4MP2 - chain A; structure by X-ray diffraction, 1.75 A resolution.

Chain A:
Name: [Pyruvate dehydrogenase [lipoamide]] kinase isozyme 2, mitochondrial
Organism: Homo sapiens
Notes: EC 2.7.11.2
Reference sequence: Q15119 (PDK2_HUMAN); numbering as in UniProt (aligned over 9-407)
Chain sequence (400 residues; numbered 8 to 407; the number before each row is that of its first residue):
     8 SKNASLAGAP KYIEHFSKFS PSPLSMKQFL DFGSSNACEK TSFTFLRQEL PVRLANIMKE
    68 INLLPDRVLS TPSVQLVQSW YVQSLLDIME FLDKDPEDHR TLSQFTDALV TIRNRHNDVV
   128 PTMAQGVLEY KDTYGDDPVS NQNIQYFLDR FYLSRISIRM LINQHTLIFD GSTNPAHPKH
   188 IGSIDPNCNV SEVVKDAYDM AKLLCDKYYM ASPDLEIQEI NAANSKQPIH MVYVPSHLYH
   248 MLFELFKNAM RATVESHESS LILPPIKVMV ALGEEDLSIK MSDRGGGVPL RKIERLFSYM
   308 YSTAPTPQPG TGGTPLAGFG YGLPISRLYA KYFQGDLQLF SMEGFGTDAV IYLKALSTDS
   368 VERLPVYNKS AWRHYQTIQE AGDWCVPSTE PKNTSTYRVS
Not modelled in the structure: 8-11, 178-181, 310-326, 393-407
Sequence notes: expression tag (8)
Residues lining bound ligands: PA1 (PV1; (5-bromo-2,4-dihydroxyphenyl)(1,3-dihydro-2H-isoindol-2-yl)methanone): Leu-252, Asn-255, Ala-256, Arg-258, Ala-259, Glu-262, Asp-290, Gly-292, Gly-294, Val-295, Leu-303, Leu-330, Leu-346, Ser-348, Thr-354, Ala-356
Reported in the primary citation:
  - binding site for PA1: Leu-252, Asp-290, Gly-294, Thr-354

Summary:
Bound to chain A: PA1. The paper reports a binding site for PA1 at Leu-252, Asp-290 and Gly-294 among others.
Chain A is [Pyruvate dehydrogenase [lipoamide]] kinase isozyme 2, mitochondrial (Homo sapiens); the structure,
Crystal structure of pyruvate dehydrogenase kinase isoform 2 in complex with inhibitor PA1, was determined by
X-ray diffraction (same publication as 4MP7, 4MPC and 4MPN).
